Entry 7XYA (electron microscopy, 3.30 A resolution); this record covers chains A and C of the 10 polymer chains in the assembly.

Chain A:
Protein: DNA-directed RNA polymerase subunit alpha
From: Pseudomonas aeruginosa
Notes: EC 2.7.7.6
Reference sequence: O52760 (RPOA_PSEAE); residues 1-333 here = UniProt positions 1-333
Chain sequence (333 residues; numbered 1 to 333; the number before each row is that of its first residue):
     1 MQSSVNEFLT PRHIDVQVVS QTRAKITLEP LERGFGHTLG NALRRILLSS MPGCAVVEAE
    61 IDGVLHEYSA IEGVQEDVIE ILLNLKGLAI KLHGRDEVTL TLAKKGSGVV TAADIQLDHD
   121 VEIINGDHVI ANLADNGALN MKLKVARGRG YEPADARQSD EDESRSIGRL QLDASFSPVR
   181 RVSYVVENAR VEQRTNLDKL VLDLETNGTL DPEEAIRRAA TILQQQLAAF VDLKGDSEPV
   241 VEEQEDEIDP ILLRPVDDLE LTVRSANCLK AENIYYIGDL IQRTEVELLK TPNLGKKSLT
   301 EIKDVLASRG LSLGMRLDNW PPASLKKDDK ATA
Disordered / not traced: 1-7, 158-165, 231-333

Chain C:
Protein: DNA-directed RNA polymerase subunit beta
From: Pseudomonas aeruginosa
Notes: EC 2.7.7.6
Reference sequence: Q51561 (RPOB_PSEAE); residues 1-1357 here = UniProt positions 1-1357
Chain sequence (1357 residues; row label = number of the first residue in the row):
     1 MAYSYTEKKR IRKDFSKLPD VMDVPYLLAI QLDSYREFLQ AGATKEQFRD VGLHAAFKSV
    61 FPIISYSGNA ALEYVGYRLG EPAFDVKECV LRGVTFAVPL RVKVRLIIFD RESSNKAIKD
   121 IKEQEVYMGE IPLMTENGTF IINGTERVIV SQLHRSPGVF FDHDRGKTHS SGKLLYSARI
   181 IPYRGSWLDF EFDPKDCVFV RIDRRRKLPA SVLLRALGYS TEEILNAFYA TNVFHIKGET
   241 LNLELVPQRL RGEVASIDIK DGSGKVIVEQ GRRITARHIN QLEKAGVSQL EVPFDYLIGR
   301 TIAKAIVHPA TGEIIAECNT ELTLDLLAKV AKAQVVRIET LYTNDIDCGP FISDTLKIDN
   361 TSNQLEALVE IYRMMRPGEP PTKEAAETLF GNLFFSAERY DLSAVGRMKF NRRIGRTEIE
   421 GPGVLSKEDI IDVLKTLVDI RNGKGIVDDI DHLGNRRVRC VGEMAENQFR VGLVRVERAV
   481 KERLSMAESE GLMPQDLINA KPVAAAIKEF FGSSQLSQFM DQNNPLSEIT HKRRVSALGP
   541 GGLTRERAGF EVRDVHPTHY GRVCPIETPE GPNIGLINSL ATYARTNKYG FLESPYRVVK
   601 DSLVTDEIVF LSAIEEADHV IAQASATLNE KGQLVDELVA VRHLNEFTVK APEDVTLMDV
   661 SPKQVVSVAA SLIPFLEHDD ANRALMGSNM QRQAVPTLRA DKPLVGTGME RNVARDSGVC
   721 VVARRGGVID SVDASRVVVR VADDEVETGE AGVDIYNLTK YTRSNQNTCI NQRPLVSKGD
   781 VVARGDILAD GPSTDMGELA LGQNMRVAFM PWNGFNFEDS ICLSERVVQE DRFTTIHIQE
   841 LTCVARDTKL GPEEITADIP NVGEAALNKL DEAGIVYVGA EVQAGDILVG KVTPKGETQL
   901 TPEEKLLRAI FGEKASDVKD TSLRVPTGTK GTVIDVQVFT RDGVERDSRA LSIEKMQLDQ
   961 IRKDLNEEFR IVEGATFERL RAALVGAKAE GGPALKKGTE ITDDYLDGLE RGQWFKLRMA
  1021 DDALNEQLEK AQAYISDRRQ LLDDKFEDKK RKLQQGDDLA PGVLKIVKVY LAIKRRIQPG
  1081 DKMAGRHGNK GVVSVIMPVE DMPHDANGTP VDIVLNPLGV PSRMNVGQIL ETHLGLAAKG
  1141 LGEKINRMLE EQRKVAELRK FLHEIYNEIG GREENLDELG DNEILALAKN LRGGVPMATP
  1201 VFDGAKEREI KAMLKLADLP ESGQMRLFDG RTGNQFERPT TVGYMYMLKL NHLVDDKMHA
  1261 RSTGSYSLVT QQPLGGKAQF GGQRFGEMEV WALEAYGAAY TLQEMLTVKS DDVNGRTKMY
  1321 KNIVDGDHRM EAGMPESFNV LIKEIRSLGI DIELETE
Disordered / not traced: 1-2, 231-339, 895-917, 988-1019, 1357

Chain A / chain C interface:
Pairs across the interface - 55 pairs, chain A then chain C:
  Asn41(A) with Arg1231(C); Thr1232(C); Gly1233(C)
  Arg44(A) with Glu1100(C), hydrogen bond (side chain-backbone); His1104(C)
  Arg45(A) with Glu1100(C), salt bridge; Asp1101(C), salt bridge; Gly1230(C), hydrogen bond (side chain-backbone); Arg1231(C)
  Leu48(A) with Arg826(C); Glu1100(C)
  Ser49(A) with Glu1100(C)
  Leu65(A) with Val878(C); Gly879(C)
  His66(A) with Gly879(C); Val933(C); Ile934(C), hydrogen bond (side chain-backbone)
  Tyr68(A) with Tyr761(C); Ile836(C), hydrophobic; Ala1072(C), hydrophobic; Lys1074(C)
  Ala70(A) with Ala734(C), hydrophobic; Lys760(C)
  Gly73(A) with Asp733(C)
  Val74(A) with Asp733(C); Ala734(C), hydrogen bond (backbone-backbone)
  Gln75(A) with Ala734(C); Val776(C)
  Glu76(A) with Ala734(C)
  Asp77(A) with Ala734(C); Lys760(C); Tyr761(C), hydrogen bond
  Ile79(A) with Leu698(C), hydrophobic; Tyr761(C)
  Glu80(A) with Arg773(C)
  Leu83(A) with Leu698(C), hydrophobic
  Lys86(A) with Gln829(C), hydrogen bond (side chain-backbone); Asp831(C), salt bridge
  Ala134(A) with Val732(C)
  Tyr151(A) with Val828(C); Gln829(C); Arg1076(C)
  Pro153(A) with Arg1076(C)
  Ile167(A) with Gly879(C); Ala880(C), hydrophobic
  Asp173(A) with Arg1076(C)
  Val179(A) with Arg826(C)
  Arg180(A) with Arg826(C), hydrogen bond (backbone-side chain)
  Arg181(A) with Asn1107(C); Gly1108(C); Thr1109(C)
  Val182(A) with Gly1108(C)
  Ser183(A) with Asn1107(C), hydrogen bond (side chain-backbone); Gly1108(C), hydrogen bond (side chain-backbone)
  Tyr184(A) with Gly1233(C), hydrogen bond (side chain-backbone)
Interface residues without a listed pair, chain A (36 interface residues in all): Glu67, Ser69, Glu72, Asn136, Gly168, Ser175, Asp203
Interface residues without a listed pair, chain C (43 interface residues in all): Arg736, Asn771, Pro774, Ser777, Glu825, Tyr877, Thr932, Ile1073, Val1099, Ala1106, Pro1110, Asp1229

Summary:
36 residues of chain A face 43 of chain C across their interface, with 10 hydrogen bonds and 3 salt bridges.
Among the polar pairs are Arg45(A)-Glu1100(C), Arg45(A)-Asp1101(C) and Lys86(A)-Asp831(C).
Chain A is DNA-directed RNA polymerase subunit alpha and chain C is DNA-directed RNA polymerase subunit beta,
both from Pseudomonas aeruginosa; the structure, The cryo-EM structure of an AlpA-loading complex, was
determined by electron microscopy together with 7XYB from the same study.
